PDB entry 3ZUV | X-ray diffraction, 2.72 A resolution | chains A and B

[Chain A]
Molecule: Mitogen-activated protein kinase 1
From: Rattus norvegicus
Notes: EC 2.7.11.24
Reference sequence: P63086 (MK01_RAT); residues 3-358 here = UniProt positions 3-358
Amino-acid sequence (364 residues; each row starts with the number of its first residue; numbers below 1 keep their minus sign (His-5 is residue -5)):
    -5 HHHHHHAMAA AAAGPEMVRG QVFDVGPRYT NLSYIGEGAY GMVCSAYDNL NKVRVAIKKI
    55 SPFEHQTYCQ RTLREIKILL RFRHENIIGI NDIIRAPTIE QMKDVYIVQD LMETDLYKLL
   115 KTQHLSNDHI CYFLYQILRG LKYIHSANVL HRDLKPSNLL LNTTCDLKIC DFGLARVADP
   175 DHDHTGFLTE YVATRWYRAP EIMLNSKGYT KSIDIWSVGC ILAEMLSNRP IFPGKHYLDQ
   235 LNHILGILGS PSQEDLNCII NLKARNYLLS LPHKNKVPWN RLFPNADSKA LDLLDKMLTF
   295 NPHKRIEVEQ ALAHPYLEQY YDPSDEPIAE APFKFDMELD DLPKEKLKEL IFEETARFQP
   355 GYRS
Unresolved in the structure: -5 to -1
Sequence notes: expression tag (-5 to 2)
Modified / non-standard residues: Thr183 (phosphothreonine; TPO); Tyr185 (o-phosphotyrosine; PTR)
Curated features (UniProtKB/Swiss-Prot):
  - motif: Thr183 to Tyr185 (TXY)
  - active site: Asp147 (Proton acceptor)
  - binding site (ATP): Ile29 to Val37, Lys52
  - modified residue: Ser27 (Phosphoserine), Thr183 (Phosphothreonine), Tyr185 (Phosphotyrosine), Thr188 (Phosphothreonine), Ser244 (Phosphoserine), Ser246 (Phosphoserine), Ser282 (Phosphoserine)
From the paper describing this entry:
  - post-translational modification sites: Thr183, Tyr185
  - conformationally variable residues (side-chain flip): Tyr231, Lys257

[Chain B]
Molecule: Designed ankyrin repeat protein
From: Synthetic construct
Amino-acid sequence (136 residues; numbered 1 to 136; the number before each row is that of its first residue):
     1 MRGSHHHHHH GSDLGKKLLE AARAGQDDEV RILMANGADV NALDEDGLTP LHLAAQLGHL
    61 EIVEVLLKYG ADVNAEDNFG ITPLHLAAIR GHLEIVEVLL KHGADVNAQD KFGKTAFDIS
   121 IDNGNEDLAE ILQKLN
Unresolved in the structure: 1-12, 135-136

[How chain A and chain B interact]
Residue-residue contacts (25):
  Glu184(A) with Asp122(B)
  Tyr185(A) with Ile89(B); Arg90(B); Asn123(B)
  Arg189(A) with Gln56(B); Arg90(B)
  Lys201(A) with Ile121(B); Asp122(B), hydrogen bond (side chain-backbone)
  Lys229(A) with Asp44(B), salt bridge; Asp46(B), salt bridge; Gln56(B), hydrogen bond (backbone-side chain)
  His230(A) with Gln56(B); Asp77(B), salt bridge; Phe79(B); Leu86(B)
  Tyr231(A) with Ile81(B); Ile89(B), hydrophobic; Asp110(B), hydrogen bond
  Leu232(A) with Phe79(B); Asp110(B); Phe112(B)
  Asp233(A) with Phe79(B)
  Ala258(A) with Phe112(B), hydrophobic
  Tyr261(A) with Lys111(B); Phe112(B), hydrophobic
Interface residues without a listed pair, chain A (15 interface residues in all): Met197, Leu198, Asn236, Lys257
Interface residues without a listed pair, chain B (19 interface residues in all): Glu45, Leu48, Lys114, Ile119
From the paper, about this interface:
  - interface residues, chain A: Glu184(A), Tyr185(A), Arg189(A), Tyr231(A), Lys257(A)

[Overview]
Chain A and chain B form an interface of 15 and 19 residues respectively; the contacts include 3 hydrogen
bonds and 3 salt bridges. Polar contacts include Lys229(A)-Asp44(B), Lys229(A)-Asp46(B) and
His230(A)-Asp77(B). From the paper: interface residues Glu184(A), Tyr185(A) and Arg189(A) among others;
modification sites Thr183(A) and Tyr185(A).
Here chain A is Mitogen-activated protein kinase 1 (Rattus norvegicus) and chain B is Designed ankyrin repeat
protein (Synthetic construct). Entry 3ZUV (Crystal structure of a designed selected Ankyrin Repeat protein in
complex with the phosphorylated MAP kinase ...) was determined by X-ray diffraction, deposited together with
3ZU7.
